8S0F - chains 7 and 3 of the 14 polymer chains in the assembly; structure by electron microscopy, 4.10 A resolution (low resolution: residue-level contacts below are approximate; hydrogen-bond / salt-bridge calls are withheld).

# Chain 7
Name: DNA replication licensing factor MCM7
From: Homo sapiens
Notes: EC 3.6.4.12
Reference sequence: P33993 (MCM7_HUMAN); numbering as in UniProt (aligned over 1-719)
Amino-acid sequence (719 residues; each row starts with the number of its first residue):
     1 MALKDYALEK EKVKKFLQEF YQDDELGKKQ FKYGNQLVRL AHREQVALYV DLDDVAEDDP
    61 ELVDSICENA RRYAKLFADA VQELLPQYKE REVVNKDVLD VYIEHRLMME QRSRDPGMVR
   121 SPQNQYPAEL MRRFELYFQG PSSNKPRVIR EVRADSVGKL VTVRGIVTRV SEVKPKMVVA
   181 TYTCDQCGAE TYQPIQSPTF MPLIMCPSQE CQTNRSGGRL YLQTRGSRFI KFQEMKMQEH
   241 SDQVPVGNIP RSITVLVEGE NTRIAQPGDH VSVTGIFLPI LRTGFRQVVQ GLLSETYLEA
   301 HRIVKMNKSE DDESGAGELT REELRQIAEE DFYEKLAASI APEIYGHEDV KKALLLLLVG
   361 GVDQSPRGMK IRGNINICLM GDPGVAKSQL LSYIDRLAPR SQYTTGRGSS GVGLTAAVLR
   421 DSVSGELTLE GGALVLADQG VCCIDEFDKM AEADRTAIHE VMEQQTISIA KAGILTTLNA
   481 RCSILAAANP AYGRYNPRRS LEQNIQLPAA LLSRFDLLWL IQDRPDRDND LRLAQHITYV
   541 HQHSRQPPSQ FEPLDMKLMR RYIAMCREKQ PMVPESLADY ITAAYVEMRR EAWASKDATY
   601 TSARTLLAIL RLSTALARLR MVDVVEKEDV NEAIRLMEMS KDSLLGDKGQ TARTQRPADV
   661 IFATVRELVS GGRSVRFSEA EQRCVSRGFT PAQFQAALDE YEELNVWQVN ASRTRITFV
Disordered / not traced: 1-318, 410-432, 468-477, 645-655
Swiss-Prot annotation at these positions:
  - motif: Ser513 to Asp516 (Arginine finger)
  - binding site (ATP): Tyr345, Gly384, Ala386, Lys387, Ser388, Asn489, Arg514, Arg604
  - modified residue: Ala2 (N-acetylalanine), Ser121 (Phosphoserine), Ser314 (Phosphoserine), Ser365 (Phosphoserine), Ser500 (Phosphoserine), Ser678 (Phosphoserine)
  - cross-link (Glycyl lysine isopeptide (Lys-Gly)): Lys15 (interchain with G-Cter in SUMO2), Lys28 (interchain with G-Cter in SUMO2)

# Chain 3
Name: DNA replication licensing factor MCM3
From: Homo sapiens
Notes: EC 3.6.4.12
Reference sequence: P25205 (MCM3_HUMAN); residue numbers follow UniProt; this construct covers 1-808
Amino-acid sequence (810 residues; row label = number of the first residue in the row; numbers below 1 keep their minus sign (Gly-1 is residue -1)):
    -1 GEMAGTVVLD DVELREAQRD YLDFLDDEED QGIYQSKVRE LISDNQYRLI VNVNDLRRKN
    59 EKRANRLLNN AFEELVAFQR ALKDFVASID ATYAKQYEEF YVGLEGSFGS KHVSPRTLTS
   119 CFLSCVVCVE GIVTKCSLVR PKVVRSVHYC PATKKTIERR YSDLTTLVAF PSSSVYPTKD
   179 EENNPLETEY GLSVYKDHQT ITIQEMPEKA PAGQLPRSVD VILDDDLVDK AKPGDRVQVV
   239 GTYRCLPGKK GGYTSGTFRT VLIACNVKQM SKDAQPSFSA EDIAKIKKFS KTRSKDIFDQ
   299 LAKSLAPSIH GHDYVKKAIL CLLLGGVERD LENGSHIRGD INILLIGDPS VAKSQLLRYV
   359 LCTAPRAIPT TGRGSSGVGL TAAVTTDQET GERRLEAGAM VLADRGVVCI DEFDKMSDMD
   419 RTAIHEVMEQ GRVTIAKAGI HARLNARCSV LAAANPVYGR YDQYKTPMEN IGLQDSLLSR
   479 FDLLFIMLDQ MDPEQDREIS DHVLRMHRYR APGEQDGDAM PLGSAVDILA TDDPNFSQED
   539 QQDTQIYEKH DNLLHGTKKK KEKMVSAAFM KKYIHVAKII KPVLTQESAT YIAEEYSRLR
   599 SQDSMSSDTA RTSPVTARTL ETLIRLATAH AKARMSKTVD LQDAEEAVEL VQYAYFKKVL
   659 EKEKKRKKRS EDESETEDEE EKSQEDQEQK RKRRKTRQPD AKDGDSYDPY DFSDTEEEMP
   719 QVHTPKTADS QETKESQKVE LSESRLKAFK VALLDVFREA HAQSIGMNRL TESINRDSEE
   779 PFSSVEIQAA LSKMQDDNQV MVSEGIIFLI
Disordered / not traced: -1 to 280, 519-541, 657-808
Differences from the reference sequence: expression tag (-1 to 0)
Swiss-Prot annotation at these positions:
  - motif: Ser477 to Asp480 (Arginine finger)
  - binding site (ADP): Gln353, Leu393, Glu394, Ala395, Ala397
  - binding site (ATP): Ala523, Arg664
  - modified residue: Ala2 (N-acetylalanine), Ser160 (Phosphoserine), Ser275 (Phosphoserine), Lys293 (N6-acetyllysine), Ser535 (Phosphoserine), Lys547 (N6-acetyllysine), Ser611 (Phosphoserine), Ser668 (Phosphoserine), Ser672 (Phosphoserine), Thr674 (Phosphothreonine), Ser681 (Phosphoserine), Tyr708 (Phosphotyrosine), Ser711 (Phosphoserine), Thr713 (Phosphothreonine), Thr722 (Phosphothreonine), Thr725 (Phosphothreonine), Ser728 (Phosphoserine), Ser734 (Phosphoserine)
  - mutagenesis: Ser535 (S535A: 50% reduction in phosphorylation by ATM or ATR)

# How chain 7 and chain 3 interact
Pairs across the interface (14):
  Glu343(7) - Asn331(3)
  Arg396(7) - Asn331(3)
  Arg407(7) - Met417(3)
  Arg407(7) - Thr420(3)
  Arg407(7) - Ala421(3)
  Tyr492(7) - Asp473(3)
  Gly493(7) - Asp473(3)
  Asp523(7) - Arg598(3)
  Arg527(7) - Ser599(3)
  Asp530(7) - Arg598(3)
  Leu531(7) - Ser595(3)
  His541(7) - Ile622(3)
  Gln542(7) - Thr583(3)
  Gln542(7) - Ala587(3)
Other interface residues (no listed pair), chain 7 (20 interface residues in all): Pro383, Gly384, Tyr403, Glu446, Arg494, Ala534, Ile537, Ser544, Arg545
Other interface residues (no listed pair), chain 3 (26 interface residues in all): Leu329, Glu330, Ser333, Asp418, Arg430, Arg478, Leu582, Gln584, Ala591, Tyr594, Arg609, Pro612, Thr614, Ala615, Leu618

# In short
Chain 7 and chain 3 form an interface of 20 and 26 residues respectively. From UniProt: 8 ATP-binding residues
on chain 7; 5 ADP-binding residues, ATP-binding residues Ala523(3) and Arg664(3) and one mutagenesis site on
chain 3.
Chain 7 is DNA replication licensing factor MCM7 and chain 3 is DNA replication licensing factor MCM3, both
from Homo sapiens; the structure, H. sapiens OC1M bound to double stranded DNA, was determined by electron
microscopy together with 8S09, 8S0A, 8S0B, 8S0C, 8S0D and 8S0E from the same study.
